Entry 3H32 (X-ray diffraction, 3.60 A resolution); this record covers chains C and F of the 8 polymer chains in the assembly.

== Chain C (and F) ==
Name: Fibrinogen gamma chain, isoform gamma-A
Organism: Homo sapiens
Notes: chain F of this document is another copy of the same molecule, construct and numbering; everything in this record applies to it too
UniProtKB: P02679 (FIBG_HUMAN); residues 95-411 here correspond to UniProt positions 121-437 (UniProt number = residue number + 26)
Chain sequence (317 residues; row label = number of the first residue in the row):
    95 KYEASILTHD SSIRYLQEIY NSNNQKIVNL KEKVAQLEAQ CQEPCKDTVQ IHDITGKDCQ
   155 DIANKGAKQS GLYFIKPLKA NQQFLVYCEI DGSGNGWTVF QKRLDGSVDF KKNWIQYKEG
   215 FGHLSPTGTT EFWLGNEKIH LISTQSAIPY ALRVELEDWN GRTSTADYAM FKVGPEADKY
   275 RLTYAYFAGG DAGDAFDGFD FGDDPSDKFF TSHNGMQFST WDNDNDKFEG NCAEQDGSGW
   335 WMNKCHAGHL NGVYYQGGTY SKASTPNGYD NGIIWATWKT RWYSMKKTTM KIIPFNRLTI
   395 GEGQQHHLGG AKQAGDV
Disordered / not traced: 95-96, 398-411 (chain F: 95-96, 393-411)
Cystine bridges: Cys153-Cys182, Cys326-Cys339
Metal / ion sites: Ca2+: Asp318, Asp320, Glu323

== Interface between chain C and chain F ==
Residue-residue contacts (26; chain C residue first):
  Thr238(C) - Phe303(F)
  Ala241(C) - Ala279(F)
  Ala241(C) - Tyr280(F)
  Ala241(C) - Phe281(F)
  Ala241(C) - Asp291(F)
  Ile242(C) - Ala279(F)
  Pro243(C) - Ala279(F)
  Pro243(C) - Asn308(F)
  Met264(C) - Ser306(F)
  Met264(C) - Asn308(F)
  Lys266(C) - Phe303(F)
  Lys266(C) - Ser306(F)
  Val267(C) - Phe303(F)
  Gly268(C) - Phe303(F)
  Ala271(C) - Pro299(F)
  Asp272(C) - Pro299(F)
  Asp272(C) - Ser300(F)  hydrogen bond (side chain-backbone)
  Arg275(C) - Ser300(F)  hydrogen bond
  Arg275(C) - Phe304(F)
  Thr277(C) - Phe303(F)
  Ala279(C) - Arg275(F)
  Ala279(C) - Asn308(F)
  Ala279(C) - Gly309(F)
  Ala279(C) - Lys321(F)  hydrogen bond (backbone-side chain)
  Tyr280(C) - Arg275(F)
  Phe389(C) - Met264(F)  hydrophobic
Interface residues without a listed pair, chain C (19 interface residues in all): Pro269, Tyr278, Asn308, Gly309
Interface residues without a listed pair, chain F (18 interface residues in all): Thr277, Tyr278, Asp288, Met310

== In short ==
19 residues of chain C and 18 residues of chain F are in contact; the contacts include 3 hydrogen bonds. Polar
contacts include Asp272(C)-Ser300(F), Arg275(C)-Ser300(F) and Ala279(C)-Lys321(F). The Ca2+ site is built by
Asp318(C), Asp320(C) and Glu323(C).
Chain C and chain F are both Fibrinogen gamma chain, isoform gamma-A (Homo sapiens); the structure, Crystal
structure of D-dimer from human fibrin complexed with Gly-His-Arg-Pro-Tyr-amide, was determined by X-ray
diffraction.
